Entry 6Z0V (electron microscopy, 2.60 A resolution); this record covers chains O and Q of the 12 polymer chains in the assembly.

Chain O (and Q):
Name: Polyprotein P1234
Source organism: Chikungunya virus strain S27-African prototype
Notes: EC 2.1.1.-, 2.7.7.-, 3.1.3.33, 3.4.22.-, 3.6.1.15, 3.6.4.13, 3.1.3.84, 2.7.7.19, 2.7.7.48; chain Q of this document is another copy of the same molecule, construct and numbering; everything in this record applies to it too
UniProt: Q8JUX6 (POLN_CHIKS); residue numbers follow UniProt; this construct covers 1-472
Amino-acid sequence (472 residues; each row starts with the number of its first residue):
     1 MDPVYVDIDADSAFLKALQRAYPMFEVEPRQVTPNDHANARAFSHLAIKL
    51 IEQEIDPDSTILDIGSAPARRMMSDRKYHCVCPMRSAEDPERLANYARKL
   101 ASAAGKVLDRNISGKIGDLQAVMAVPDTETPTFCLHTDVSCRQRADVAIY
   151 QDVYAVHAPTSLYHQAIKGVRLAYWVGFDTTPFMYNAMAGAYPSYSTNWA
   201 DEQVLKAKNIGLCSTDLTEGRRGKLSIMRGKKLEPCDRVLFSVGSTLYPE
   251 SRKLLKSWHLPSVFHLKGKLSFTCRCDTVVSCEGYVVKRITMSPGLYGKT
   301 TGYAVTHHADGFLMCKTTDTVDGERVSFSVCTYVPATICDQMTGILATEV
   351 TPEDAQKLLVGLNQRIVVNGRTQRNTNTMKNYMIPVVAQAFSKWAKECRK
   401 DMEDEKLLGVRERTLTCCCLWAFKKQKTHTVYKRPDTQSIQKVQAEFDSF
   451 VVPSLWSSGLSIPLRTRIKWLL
Not modelled in the structure: 1-2, 365-375, 451-457
Ion coordination: Zn2+: His79, Glu129, Cys134, Cys141
UniProt features mapped onto this chain:
  - active site: His37 (For mRNA-capping enzyme nsP1 activity)
  - binding site (Zn(2+)): His79, Glu129, Cys134, Cys141
  - site: His37 (Involved in the phosphoramide link with 7-methyl-GMP)
  - lipidation (S-palmitoyl cysteine): Cys417, Cys419
  - mutagenesis: Cys417 (C417A: Loss of palmitoylation), Cys419 (C419A: Loss of palmitoylation)
Reported in the primary citation:
  - catalytic residues: His37 (citing earlier work)

Interface between chain O and chain Q:
Pairs across the interface (150):
  Arg20(O) - Pro34(Q)
  Ala21(O) - Pro34(Q)
  Pro23(O) - Gln31(Q)
  Pro23(O) - Thr33(Q)
  Pro23(O) - Pro34(Q)
  Met24(O) - Val32(Q)
  Tyr185(O) - Ser214(Q)  hydrogen bond
  Tyr185(O) - Thr215(Q)
  Ser262(O) - Leu247(Q)
  Val263(O) - Ala87(Q)  hydrophobic
  Thr273(O) - Ala87(Q)
  Arg275(O) - Ala87(Q)
  Arg275(O) - Glu88(Q)  salt bridge
  Ser293(O) - Pro90(Q)
  Pro294(O) - Pro463(Q)  hydrophobic
  Tyr297(O) - Arg85(Q)
  Tyr297(O) - Ser86(Q)
  Tyr297(O) - Pro90(Q)  hydrophobic
  Tyr297(O) - Ser461(Q)
  Tyr297(O) - Leu464(Q)
  Gly298(O) - Arg85(Q)  hydrogen bond (backbone-backbone)
  Gly298(O) - Ser86(Q)
  Thr301(O) - Arg238(Q)
  Thr301(O) - Pro249(Q)
  Tyr303(O) - Glu202(Q)
  Tyr303(O) - Leu205(Q)
  Tyr303(O) - Arg238(Q)
  Tyr303(O) - Leu240(Q)  hydrophobic
  Tyr303(O) - Leu247(Q)  hydrophobic
  Val305(O) - Ser242(Q)
  Val305(O) - Leu247(Q)  hydrophobic
  His307(O) - Asp36(Q)
  His307(O) - Gly244(Q)
  His307(O) - Ser245(Q)
  Met314(O) - Leu217(Q)
  Cys315(O) - Leu217(Q)
  Lys316(O) - Leu217(Q)
  Lys316(O) - Glu219(Q)  salt bridge
  Ser329(O) - Leu217(Q)
  Asp340(O) - Asn377(Q)  hydrogen bond
  Asp340(O) - Asn381(Q)  hydrogen bond
  Thr343(O) - Gln356(Q)  hydrogen bond (backbone-side chain)
  Thr343(O) - Val360(Q)
  Thr343(O) - Asn381(Q)  hydrogen bond
  Gly344(O) - Lys357(Q)
  Gly344(O) - Val360(Q)
  Ala347(O) - Glu353(Q)
  Ala347(O) - Gln356(Q)
  Ala347(O) - Lys357(Q)
  Thr348(O) - Glu353(Q)
  Thr348(O) - Lys357(Q)
  Trp394(O) - Asn209(Q)  hydrogen bond
  Cys398(O) - Asn209(Q)  hydrogen bond
  Arg399(O) - Glu353(Q)  salt bridge
  Lys400(O) - Arg325(Q)
  Asp401(O) - Lys208(Q)  salt bridge
  Asp401(O) - Thr318(Q)
  Asp401(O) - Thr320(Q)
  Asp401(O) - Arg325(Q)  salt bridge
  Met402(O) - Pro352(Q)  hydrophobic
  Met402(O) - Glu353(Q)
  Met402(O) - Gln389(Q)
  Asp404(O) - Thr318(Q)
  Asp404(O) - Arg325(Q)  salt bridge
  Glu405(O) - Lys316(Q)  salt bridge
  Glu405(O) - Thr318(Q)
  Glu405(O) - Lys393(Q)  salt bridge
  Glu405(O) - His429(Q)  salt bridge
  Lys406(O) - Lys316(Q)  hydrogen bond (backbone-side chain)
  Lys406(O) - Thr318(Q)
  Lys406(O) - Arg325(Q)
  Lys406(O) - Ser327(Q)  hydrogen bond (backbone-side chain)
  Leu407(O) - Ser327(Q)
  Leu408(O) - Lys316(Q)
  Leu408(O) - Ser327(Q)
  Leu408(O) - Phe328(Q)  hydrophobic
  Leu408(O) - Ser329(Q)
  Gly409(O) - Lys232(Q)
  Gly409(O) - Leu233(Q)  hydrogen bond (backbone-backbone)
  Gly409(O) - Ser327(Q)  hydrogen bond (backbone-backbone)
  Arg411(O) - Gly230(Q)
  Arg411(O) - Lys232(Q)
  Arg411(O) - Glu324(Q)
  Arg411(O) - Val326(Q)
  Arg413(O) - Ser226(Q)
  Arg413(O) - Met228(Q)
  Arg413(O) - Arg229(Q)
  Arg413(O) - Gly230(Q)
  Arg413(O) - Glu324(Q)  salt bridge
  Thr416(O) - Leu225(Q)
  Leu420(O) - Leu225(Q)  hydrophobic
  Leu420(O) - Ser226(Q)
  Trp421(O) - Lys224(Q)
  Trp421(O) - Leu225(Q)
  Trp421(O) - Ser226(Q)  hydrogen bond (backbone-backbone)
  Trp421(O) - Arg229(Q)
  Ala422(O) - Gly223(Q)
  Ala422(O) - Lys224(Q)
  Phe423(O) - Gly223(Q)
  Phe423(O) - Lys224(Q)
  Phe423(O) - Ser226(Q)
  Phe423(O) - Glu324(Q)
  Lys424(O) - Gly323(Q)
  Lys424(O) - Glu324(Q)
  Lys425(O) - Thr218(Q)
  Lys425(O) - Gly220(Q)
  Lys425(O) - Asp322(Q)
  Lys425(O) - Gly323(Q)
  Gln426(O) - Thr218(Q)
  Gln426(O) - Gly220(Q)
  Gln426(O) - Thr320(Q)
  Gln426(O) - Gly323(Q)  hydrogen bond (backbone-backbone)
  Gln426(O) - Arg325(Q)  hydrogen bond
  Lys427(O) - Glu219(Q)
  Lys427(O) - Gly220(Q)
  Thr428(O) - Asp216(Q)
  Thr428(O) - Leu217(Q)
  Thr428(O) - Thr218(Q)  hydrogen bond (backbone-backbone)
  His429(O) - Leu217(Q)
  His429(O) - Glu219(Q)  salt bridge
  Thr430(O) - Leu217(Q)
  Val431(O) - Thr215(Q)
  Val431(O) - Leu217(Q)
  Lys433(O) - Ile210(Q)
  Lys433(O) - Gly211(Q)  hydrogen bond (side chain-backbone)
  Lys433(O) - Cys213(Q)  hydrogen bond (side chain-backbone)
  Arg434(O) - Asn209(Q)
  Arg434(O) - Tyr382(Q)  hydrogen bond (side chain-backbone)
  Arg434(O) - Pro385(Q)
  Pro435(O) - Tyr382(Q)
  Asp436(O) - Ser196(Q)  hydrogen bond
  Asp436(O) - Asn198(Q)  hydrogen bond (backbone-side chain)
  Asp436(O) - Lys380(Q)  salt bridge
  Asp436(O) - Tyr382(Q)
  Thr437(O) - Gly211(Q)
  Thr437(O) - Tyr382(Q)
  Gln438(O) - Ser196(Q)  hydrogen bond (side chain-backbone)
  Gln438(O) - Asn198(Q)  hydrogen bond
  Gln438(O) - Gly211(Q)  hydrogen bond (backbone-backbone)
  Gln438(O) - Leu212(Q)
  Gln438(O) - Cys213(Q)  hydrogen bond (backbone-backbone)
  Gln438(O) - Ser242(Q)
  Gln438(O) - Gly244(Q)  hydrogen bond (side chain-backbone)
  Ser439(O) - Cys213(Q)
  Ile440(O) - Leu205(Q)  hydrophobic
  Ile440(O) - Leu212(Q)  hydrophobic
  Ile440(O) - Cys213(Q)
  Ile440(O) - Ser214(Q)
  Ile440(O) - Leu240(Q)  hydrophobic
  Gln441(O) - Ser214(Q)  hydrogen bond
Other interface residues (no listed pair), chain O (67 interface residues in all): Thr278, Val279, Leu346, Glu397, Val410
Other interface residues (no listed pair), chain Q (78 interface residues in all): Glu91, Gln203, Arg221, Arg222, Lys231, Asp319, Ile384, Gly459

In short:
Chain O and chain Q form an interface of 67 and 78 residues respectively; the contacts include 27 hydrogen
bonds and 12 salt bridges. Polar contacts include Arg275(O)-Glu88(Q), Lys316(O)-Glu219(Q) and
Arg399(O)-Glu353(Q). Curated annotation (UniProt) lists active-site residue His37(O), 4 Zn2+-binding residues
and 2 mutagenesis sites on chain O. From the paper: the catalytic residue His37(O).
Both chains are Polyprotein P1234 (Chikungunya virus strain S27-African prototype). Entry 6Z0V (CryoEM
structure of the Chikungunya virus nsP1 complex) was determined by electron microscopy, deposited together
with 6Z0U.
